2FMS - chains P and A of the 4 polymer chains in the assembly; structure by X-ray diffraction, 2.00 A resolution.

[Chain P]
Molecule: 10-nt DNA strand
Sequence (10 nucleotides; each row starts with the number of its first residue):
     1 GCTGATGCGC
Ion coordination: Na+: DG9 (shared with Thr101(A), Val103(A), Ile106(A) of chain A); Mg2+: DC10 (together with DUP) (shared with Asp190(A), Asp192(A), Asp256(A) of chain A)

[Chain A]
Protein: DNA polymerase beta
Source organism: Homo sapiens
Notes: EC 2.7.7.7, 4.2.99.-
UniProt: P06746 (DPOLB_HUMAN); residues 2-335 here correspond to UniProt positions 1-334 (UniProt number = residue number - 1)
Sequence (335 residues; row label = number of the first residue in the row):
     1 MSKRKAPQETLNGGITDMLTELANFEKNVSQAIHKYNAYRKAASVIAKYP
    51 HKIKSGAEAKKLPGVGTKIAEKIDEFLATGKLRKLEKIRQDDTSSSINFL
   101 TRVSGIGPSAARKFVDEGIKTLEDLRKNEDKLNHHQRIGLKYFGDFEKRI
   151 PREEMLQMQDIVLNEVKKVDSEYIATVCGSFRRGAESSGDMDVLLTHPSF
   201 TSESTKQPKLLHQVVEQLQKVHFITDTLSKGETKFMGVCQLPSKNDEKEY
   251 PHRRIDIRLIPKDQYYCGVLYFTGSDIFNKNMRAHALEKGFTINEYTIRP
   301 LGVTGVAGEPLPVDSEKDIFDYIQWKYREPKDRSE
Disordered / not traced: 1-9
Swiss-Prot annotation at these positions:
  - binding site (K(+)): Lys61
  - binding site (Na(+)): Lys61
Ion coordination: Na+ site 1: Lys60, Leu62, Val65 (shared with 1 residue of chain D); Na+ site 2: Thr101, Val103, Ile106 (shared with DG9(P) of chain P); Mg2+ site 1: Asp190, Asp192, Asp256 (together with DUP) (shared with DC10(P) of chain P); Mg2+ site 2: Asp190, Asp192 (together with DUP)
Small-molecule neighbours: DUP (2'-deoxyuridine 5'-alpha,beta-imido-triphosphate): Gly179, Ser180, Arg183, Ser188, Gly189, Asp190, Asp192, Asp256, Tyr271, Phe272, Thr273, Gly274, Ser275, Asp276, Asn279
What the authors report for this chain:
  - Mg2+ coordination: Asp190, Asp192, Asp256
  - catalytic residues: Asp190, Asp192, Asp256
  - mutagenesis - D256A: abolished catalytic activity (citing earlier work)
  - conformationally variable residues: Asp190, Asp256
  - binding site for DUP: Arg183

[Chain P / chain A interface]
Contacting residue pairs (16):
  DG7(P) with Ser109(A), phosphate contact
  DC8(P) with Gly105(A), phosphate contact; Gly107(A), hydrogen bond to the phosphate; Pro108(A), phosphate contact; Ser109(A), hydrogen bond to the phosphate; Ala110(A), hydrogen bond to the phosphate
  DG9(P) with Val103(A), phosphate contact; Ser104(A), phosphate contact; Gly105(A), hydrogen bond to the phosphate; Ile106(A), phosphate contact; His135(A), sugar contact
  DC10(P) with Asp192(A), phosphate contact; Met236(A), sugar contact; Arg254(A), salt bridge to the phosphate; Asp256(A), phosphate contact; Tyr271(A), hydrogen bond to the base
Interface residues without a listed pair, chain A (17 interface residues in all): Asp190, Lys234, Phe272

[Overview]
Chain P and chain A form an interface of 4 and 17 residues respectively, with 5 hydrogen bonds and 1 salt
bridge. Polar pairs include DC10(P)-Tyr271(A), DC8(P)-Gly107(A) and DC8(P)-Ser109(A). Bound to chain A:
compound DUP. From the paper: catalytic residues Asp190(A), Asp192(A) and Asp256(A); D256A of chain A
abolishes catalytic activity.
Here chain P is a 10-nt DNA strand and chain A is DNA polymerase beta (Homo sapiens). Entry 2FMS (DNA
Polymerase beta with a gapped DNA substrate and dUMPNPP with magnesium in the catalytic site) was determined
by X-ray diffraction together with 2FMP and 2FMQ from the same study.
